6F44 - chains B and C of the 22 polymer chains in the assembly; structure by electron microscopy, 4.20 A resolution (low resolution: residue-level contacts below are approximate; hydrogen-bond / salt-bridge calls are withheld).

# Chain B
Name: DNA-directed RNA polymerase III subunit RPC2
Source organism: Saccharomyces cerevisiae (strain ATCC 204508 / S288c)
Notes: EC 2.7.7.6
Reference sequence: P22276 (RPC2_YEAST); residue numbers follow UniProt; this construct covers 1-1149
Amino-acid sequence (1149 residues; numbered 1 to 1149; the number before each row is that of its first residue):
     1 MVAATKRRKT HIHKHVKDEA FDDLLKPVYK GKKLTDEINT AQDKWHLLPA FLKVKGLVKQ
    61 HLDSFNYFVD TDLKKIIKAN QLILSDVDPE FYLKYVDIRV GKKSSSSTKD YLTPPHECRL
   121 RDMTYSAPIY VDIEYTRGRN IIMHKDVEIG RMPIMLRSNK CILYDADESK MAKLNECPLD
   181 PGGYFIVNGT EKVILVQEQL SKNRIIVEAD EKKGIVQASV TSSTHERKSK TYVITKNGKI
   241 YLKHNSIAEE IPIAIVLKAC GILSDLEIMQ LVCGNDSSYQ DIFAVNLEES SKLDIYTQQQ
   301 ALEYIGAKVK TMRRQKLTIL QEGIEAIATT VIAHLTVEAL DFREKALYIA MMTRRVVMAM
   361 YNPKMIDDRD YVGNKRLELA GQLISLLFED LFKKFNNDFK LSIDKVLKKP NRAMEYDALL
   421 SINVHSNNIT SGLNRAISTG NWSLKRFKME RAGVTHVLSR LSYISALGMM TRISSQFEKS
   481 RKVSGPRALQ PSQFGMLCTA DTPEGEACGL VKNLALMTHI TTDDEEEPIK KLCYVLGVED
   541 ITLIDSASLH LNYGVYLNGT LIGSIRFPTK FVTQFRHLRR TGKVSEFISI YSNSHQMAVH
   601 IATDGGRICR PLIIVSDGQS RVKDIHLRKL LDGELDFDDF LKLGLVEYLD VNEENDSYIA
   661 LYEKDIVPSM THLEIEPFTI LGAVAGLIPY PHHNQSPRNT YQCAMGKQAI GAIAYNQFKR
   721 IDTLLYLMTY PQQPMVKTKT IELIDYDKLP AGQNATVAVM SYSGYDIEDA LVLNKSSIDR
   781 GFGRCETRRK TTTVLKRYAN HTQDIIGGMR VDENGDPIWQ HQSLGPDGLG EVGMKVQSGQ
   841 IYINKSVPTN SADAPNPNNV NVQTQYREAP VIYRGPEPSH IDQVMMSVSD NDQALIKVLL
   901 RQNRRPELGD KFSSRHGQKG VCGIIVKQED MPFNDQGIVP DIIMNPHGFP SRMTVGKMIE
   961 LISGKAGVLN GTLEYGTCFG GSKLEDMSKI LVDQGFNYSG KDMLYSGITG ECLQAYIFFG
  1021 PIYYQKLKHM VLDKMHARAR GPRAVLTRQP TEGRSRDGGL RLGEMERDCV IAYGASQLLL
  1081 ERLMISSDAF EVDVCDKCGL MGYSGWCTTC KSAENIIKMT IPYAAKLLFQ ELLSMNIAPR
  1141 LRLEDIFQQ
Not modelled in the structure: 1-35
Metal / ion sites: Zn2+: Cys1095, Lys1097

# Chain C
Name: DNA-directed RNA polymerases I and III subunit RPAC1
Source organism: Saccharomyces cerevisiae (strain ATCC 204508 / S288c)
Reference sequence: P07703 (RPAC1_YEAST); residue numbers follow UniProt; this construct covers 1-335
Amino-acid sequence (335 residues; numbered 1 to 335; the number before each row is that of its first residue):
     1 MSNIVGIEYN RVTNTTSTDF PGFSKDAENE WNVEKFKKDF EVNISSLDAR EANFDLINID
    61 TSIANAFRRI MISEVPSVAA EYVYFFNNTS VIQDEVLAHR IGLVPLKVDP DMLTWVDSNL
   121 PDDEKFTDEN TIVLSLNVKC TRNPDAPKGS TDPKELYNNA HVYARDLKFE PQGRQSTTFA
   181 DCPVVPADPD ILLAKLRPGQ EISLKAHCIL GIGGDHAKFS PVSTASYRLL PQINILQPIK
   241 GESARRFQKC FPPGVIGIDE GSDEAYVKDA RKDTVSREVL RYEEFADKVK LGRVRNHFIF
   301 NVESAGAMTP EEIFFKSVRI LKNKAEYLKN CPITQ

# How chain B and chain C interact
Pairs across the interface (65):
  Phe718(B) - Gln93(C)
  Tyr730(B) - Arg100(C)
  Lys775(B) - Gly214(C)
  Lys775(B) - Asp215(C)
  Asp779(B) - His99(C)
  Asp779(B) - His216(C)
  Asp779(B) - Ala217(C)
  Arg780(B) - Ala217(C)
  Glu786(B) - Gln93(C)
  Arg901(B) - Gln93(C)
  Arg901(B) - Glu95(C)
  Asn903(B) - Glu95(C)
  Lys927(B) - Gly214(C)
  Glu929(B) - Arg68(C)
  Glu929(B) - Arg69(C)
  Glu929(B) - Ile72(C)
  Glu929(B) - Ser73(C)
  Asp930(B) - Arg69(C)
  Phe933(B) - Arg68(C)
  Phe933(B) - Ser226(C)
  Phe933(B) - Tyr227(C)
  Asn934(B) - Ser226(C)
  Asp935(B) - Ser226(C)
  Asp935(B) - Arg228(C)
  Asp935(B) - Arg293(C)
  Gln936(B) - Ser226(C)
  Gly937(B) - Thr224(C)
  Gly937(B) - Ser226(C)
  Val992(B) - Glu278(C)
  Gly995(B) - Thr274(C)
  Gly995(B) - Ser276(C)
  Phe996(B) - Ser276(C)
  Asn997(B) - Arg277(C)
  Tyr998(B) - Glu278(C)
  Tyr998(B) - Arg281(C)
  Lys1001(B) - Arg277(C)
  Met1003(B) - Arg277(C)
  Met1003(B) - Arg293(C)
  Tyr1005(B) - Tyr227(C)
  Tyr1005(B) - Arg228(C)
  Tyr1005(B) - Leu229(C)
  Tyr1005(B) - Arg293(C)
  Ser1006(B) - Asn65(C)
  Gly1007(B) - Asn65(C)
  Gly1007(B) - Arg68(C)
  Gly1007(B) - Arg69(C)
  Ile1008(B) - Asn65(C)
  Ile1008(B) - Arg69(C)
  Thr1009(B) - Thr61(C)
  Thr1009(B) - Asn65(C)
  Gly1010(B) - Thr61(C)
  Gly1010(B) - Asn65(C)
  Gly1010(B) - Tyr227(C)
  Glu1011(B) - Thr15(C)
  Glu1011(B) - Thr61(C)
  Cys1012(B) - Thr15(C)
  Leu1013(B) - Val12(C)
  Gln1014(B) - Arg11(C)
  Gln1014(B) - Val12(C)
  Gln1014(B) - Thr15(C)
  Tyr1016(B) - Glu8(C)
  Tyr1016(B) - Tyr9(C)
  Tyr1016(B) - Asn10(C)
  Tyr1016(B) - Arg11(C)
  Tyr1016(B) - Arg277(C)
Other interface residues (no listed pair), chain B (41 interface residues in all): Thr729, Ser776, Gly781, Arg784, Gly833, His880, Met931
Other interface residues (no listed pair), chain C (39 interface residues in all): Ile7, Val91, Asp94, Val96, Leu103, Ser220, Ser223, Val275

# Summary
The interface between chain B and chain C involves 41 residues on one side and 39 on the other. The Zn2+ site
is built by Cys1095(B) and Lys1097(B).
Chain B is DNA-directed RNA polymerase III subunit RPC2 and chain C is DNA-directed RNA polymerases I and III
subunit RPAC1, both from Saccharomyces cerevisiae (strain ATCC 204508 / S288c); the structure, RNA Polymerase
III closed complex CC2, was determined by electron microscopy (same publication as 6F40, 6F41 and 6F42).
